Entry 8TJR (electron microscopy, 3.29 A resolution); this record covers chains B and C of the 10 polymer chains in the assembly.

== Chain B (and C) ==
Protein: Envelope glycoprotein gp160
From: Human immunodeficiency virus 1
Notes: chain C of this document is another copy of the same molecule, construct and numbering; everything in this record applies to it too
Reference sequence: Q2N0S6 (Q2N0S6_9HIV1); the construct lacks a stretch of the UniProt sequence and is renumbered around it, so the offset changes along the chain: 31-141 = UniProt 30-140; 150-185 = UniProt 141-176; 187-318 = UniProt 177-308; 321-330 = UniProt 309-318; 2 more segments
Sequence (475 residues; each row starts with the number of its first residue; note: 12 numbers in that range are skipped by the numbering (no residue carries them; nothing is unmodelled there)):
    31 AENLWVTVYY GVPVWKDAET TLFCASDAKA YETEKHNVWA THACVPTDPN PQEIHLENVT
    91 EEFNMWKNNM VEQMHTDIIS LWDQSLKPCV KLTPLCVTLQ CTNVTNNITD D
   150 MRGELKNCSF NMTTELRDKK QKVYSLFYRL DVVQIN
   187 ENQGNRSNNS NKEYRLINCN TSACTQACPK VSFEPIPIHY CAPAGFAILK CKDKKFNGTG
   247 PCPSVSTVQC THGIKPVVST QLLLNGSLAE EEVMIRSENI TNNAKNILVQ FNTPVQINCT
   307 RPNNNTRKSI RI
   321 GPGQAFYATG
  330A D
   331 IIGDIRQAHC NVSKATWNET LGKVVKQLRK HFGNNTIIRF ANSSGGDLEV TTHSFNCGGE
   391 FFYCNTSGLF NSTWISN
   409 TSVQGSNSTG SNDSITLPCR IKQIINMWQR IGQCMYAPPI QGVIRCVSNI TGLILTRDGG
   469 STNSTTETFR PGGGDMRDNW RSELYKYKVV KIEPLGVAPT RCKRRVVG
Disordered / not traced: 31, 187-195, 409-419, 515-516
Disulfides: Cys54-Cys74, Cys119-Cys214, Cys126-Cys205, Cys131-Cys157, Cys210-Cys442, Cys227-Cys256, Cys237-Cys248, Cys305-Cys340, Cys387-Cys454, Cys394-Cys427
Covalently attached groups: N-acetylglucosamine (NAG) linked to Asn88, Asn156, Asn160, Asn243, Asn285, Asn304, Asn310, Asn348, Asn364, Asn372, Asn395, Asn401, Asn457
Sequence notes: conflict Cys210 (Ile200 in Q2N0S6), Asn341 (Thr330 in Q2N0S6), Cys442 (Ala430 in Q2N0S6), Cys510 (Ala498 in Q2N0S6)

== Interface between chain B and chain C ==
Pairs across the interface (19; chain B residue first):
  Glu164(B) - Cys126(C)
  Glu164(B) - Cys205(C)
  Glu164(B) - Asn206(C)
  Leu165(B) - Cys126(C)
  Leu165(B) - Thr128(C)
  Arg166(B) - Pro124(C)  hydrogen bond (side chain-backbone)
  Arg166(B) - Cys126(C)  hydrogen bond (backbone-backbone)
  Arg166(B) - Val127(C)
  Arg166(B) - Met161(C)
  Arg166(B) - Thr162(C)
  Asp167(B) - Val127(C)
  Asp167(B) - Thr128(C)
  Lys168(B) - Thr128(C)
  Arg317(B) - Asn206(C)
  Pro322(B) - Cys205(C)
  Pro322(B) - Thr207(C)
  Pro322(B) - Ser208(C)
  Gly323(B) - Asn206(C)
  Gly323(B) - Thr207(C)
Also at the interface, not in a pair above, chain C (12 interface residues in all): Ile184, Arg201

== Summary ==
Chain B and chain C form an interface of 8 and 12 residues respectively; the contacts include 2 hydrogen
bonds. Among the polar pairs are Arg166(B)-Pro124(C) and Arg166(B)-Cys126(C). Covalently linked
N-acetylglucosamine: at Asn88(B), Asn156(B), Asn160(B), Asn243(B), Asn285(B) and Asn304(B) and 7 more.
Chain B and chain C are both Envelope glycoprotein gp160 (Human immunodeficiency virus 1); the structure,
CRYO-EM STRUCTURE OF HIV-1 BG505DS-SOSIP.664 ENV TRIMER BOUND TO HERH-a.01 FAB, was determined by electron
microscopy, deposited together with 8TDX, 8TE7, 8TJS, 8TKC, 8TL2, 8TL4 and 5 further entries.
